8P3Y - chains D and E of the 8 polymer chains in the assembly; structure by electron microscopy, 3.55 A resolution.

[Chain D]
Molecule: Glutamate receptor 2
Organism: Rattus norvegicus
Notes: engineered mutation(s): F231A
UniProtKB: P19491 (GRIA2_RAT), isoform P19491-2; aligned to UniProt positions 1-881 over residues -18 to 862 (the alignment contains insertions or deletions, so no single offset holds)
Chain sequence (881 residues; row label = number of the first residue in the row; numbers below 1 keep their minus sign (Met-18 is residue -18)):
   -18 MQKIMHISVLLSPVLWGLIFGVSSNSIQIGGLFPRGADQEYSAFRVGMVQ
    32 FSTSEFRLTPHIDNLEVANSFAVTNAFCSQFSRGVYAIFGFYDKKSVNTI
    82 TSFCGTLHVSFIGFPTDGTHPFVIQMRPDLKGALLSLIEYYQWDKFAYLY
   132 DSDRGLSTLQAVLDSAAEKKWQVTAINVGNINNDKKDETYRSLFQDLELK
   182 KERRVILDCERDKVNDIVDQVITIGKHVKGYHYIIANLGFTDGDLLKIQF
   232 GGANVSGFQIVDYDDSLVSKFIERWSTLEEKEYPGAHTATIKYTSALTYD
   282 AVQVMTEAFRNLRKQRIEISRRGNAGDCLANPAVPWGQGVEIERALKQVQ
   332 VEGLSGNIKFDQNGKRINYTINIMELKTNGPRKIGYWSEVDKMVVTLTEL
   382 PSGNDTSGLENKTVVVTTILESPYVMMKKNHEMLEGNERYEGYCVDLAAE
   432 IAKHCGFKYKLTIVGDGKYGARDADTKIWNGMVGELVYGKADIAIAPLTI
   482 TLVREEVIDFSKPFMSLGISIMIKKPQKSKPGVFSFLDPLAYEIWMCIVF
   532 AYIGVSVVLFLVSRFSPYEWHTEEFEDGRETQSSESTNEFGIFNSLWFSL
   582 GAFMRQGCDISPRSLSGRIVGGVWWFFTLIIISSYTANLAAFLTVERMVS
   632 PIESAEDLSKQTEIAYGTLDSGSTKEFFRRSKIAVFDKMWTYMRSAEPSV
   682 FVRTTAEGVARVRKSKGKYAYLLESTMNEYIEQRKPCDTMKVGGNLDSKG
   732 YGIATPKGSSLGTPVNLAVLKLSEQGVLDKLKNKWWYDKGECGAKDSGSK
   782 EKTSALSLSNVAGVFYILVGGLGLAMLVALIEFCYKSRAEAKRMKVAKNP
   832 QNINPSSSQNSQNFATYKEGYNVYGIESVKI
Disordered / not traced: -18 to 392, 552-568, 774-784, 824-862
Differences from the reference sequence: conflict Gly94 (Ser115 in P19491), Ser754 (Asn775 in P19491), Val758 (Leu779 in P19491); variant Arg586 (Gln607 in P19491)
UniProt features mapped onto this chain:
  - binding site (L-glutamate): Thr482
Cystine bridges: Cys718-Cys773
From the paper describing this entry:
  - mutagenesis - F231A: decreased signaling

[Chain E]
Molecule: Voltage-dependent calcium channel gamma-2 subunit
Organism: Rattus norvegicus
UniProtKB: Q71RJ2 (CCG2_RAT); residues 1-323 here = UniProt positions 1-323
Chain sequence (323 residues; each row starts with the number of its first residue):
     1 MGLFDRGVQMLLTTVGAFAAFSLMTIAVGTDYWLYSRGVCKTKSVSENET
    51 SKKNEEVMTHSGLWRTCCLEGNFKGLCKQIDHFPEDADYEADTAEYFLRA
   101 VRASSIFPILSVILLFMGGLCIAASEFYKTRHNIILSAGIFFVSAGLSNI
   151 IGIIVYISANAGDPSKSDSKKNSYSYGWSFYFGALSFIIAEMVGVLAVHM
   201 FIDRHKQLRATARATDYLQASAITRIPSYRYRYQRRSRSSSRSTEPSHSR
   251 DASPVGVKGFNTLPSTEISMYTLSRDPLKAATTPTATYNSDRDNSFLQVH
   301 NCIQKDSKDSLHANTANRRTTPV
Disordered / not traced: 1-4, 43-54, 85-91, 163-172, 211-323
UniProt features mapped onto this chain:
  - modified residue: Ser253 (Phosphoserine), Tyr271 (Phosphotyrosine), Thr321 (Phosphothreonine)
  - glycosylation: Asn48 (N-linked (GlcNAc...) asparagine)
Cystine bridges: Cys40-Cys68, Cys67-Cys77

[How chain D and chain E interact]
Contacting residue pairs - 23 pairs, chain D then chain E:
  Tyr523(D) - Tyr181(E)  hydrogen bond
  Glu524(D) - Ile157(E)
  Glu524(D) - Tyr174(E)  hydrogen bond
  Glu524(D) - Tyr176(E)  hydrogen bond
  Met527(D) - Phe180(E)  hydrophobic
  Cys528(D) - Ile154(E)  hydrophobic
  Phe531(D) - Ile150(E)  hydrophobic
  Phe531(D) - Ala184(E)  hydrophobic
  Phe531(D) - Phe187(E)
  Ala532(D) - Ile150(E)
  Val538(D) - Val143(E)  hydrophobic
  Val538(D) - Val195(E)  hydrophobic
  Val539(D) - Val143(E)  hydrophobic
  Phe541(D) - Val198(E)  hydrophobic
  Leu542(D) - Ile140(E)  hydrophobic
  Leu542(D) - Val198(E)  hydrophobic
  Arg545(D) - Ile202(E)
  Phe546(D) - Leu136(E)  hydrophobic
  Phe546(D) - Phe201(E)
  Pro548(D) - His205(E)
  Trp551(D) - Ile202(E)  hydrophobic
  Trp551(D) - Lys206(E)
  Ile573(D) - Val195(E)  hydrophobic
Other interface residues (no listed pair), chain D (17 interface residues in all): Ile534, Gly535
Other interface residues (no listed pair), chain E (22 interface residues in all): Leu147, Ile153, Ile188, Glu191

[Summary]
The interface between chain D and chain E involves 17 residues on one side and 22 on the other; the contacts
include 3 hydrogen bonds. Among the polar pairs are Tyr523(D)-Tyr181(E), Glu524(D)-Tyr174(E) and
Glu524(D)-Tyr176(E). From UniProt: L-glutamate-binding residue Thr482(D) on chain D. From the paper: F231A of
chain D reduces signaling.
Chain D is Glutamate receptor 2 and chain E is Voltage-dependent calcium channel gamma-2 subunit, both from
Rattus norvegicus; the structure, Homomeric GluA2 flip R/G-edited Q/R-edited F231A mutant in tandem with TARP
gamma-2, desensitized conformation 3, was determined by electron microscopy (same publication as 8C1P, 8C1Q,
8C1R, 8C1S, 8C2H, 8C2I and 9 further entries).
